4N4P - chains A and B of the 4 polymer chains in the assembly; structure by X-ray diffraction, 1.80 A resolution.

[Chain A (and B)]
Protein: Acylneuraminate lyase
Source organism: Mycoplasma synoviae
Notes: EC 4.1.3.3; chain B of this document is another copy of the same molecule, construct and numbering; everything in this record applies to it too
UniProtKB: Q4A6K4 (Q4A6K4_MYCS5); numbering as in UniProt (aligned over 1-296)
Chain sequence (296 residues; each row starts with the number of its first residue):
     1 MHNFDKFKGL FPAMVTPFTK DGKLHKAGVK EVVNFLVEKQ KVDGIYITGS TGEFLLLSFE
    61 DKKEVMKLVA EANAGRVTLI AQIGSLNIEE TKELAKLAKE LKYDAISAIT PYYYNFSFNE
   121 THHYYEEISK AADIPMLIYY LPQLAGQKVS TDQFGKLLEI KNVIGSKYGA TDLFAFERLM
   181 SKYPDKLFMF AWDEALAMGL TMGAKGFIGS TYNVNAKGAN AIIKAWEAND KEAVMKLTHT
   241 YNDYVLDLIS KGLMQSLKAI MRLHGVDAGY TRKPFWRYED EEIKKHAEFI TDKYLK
Not modelled in the structure: 143-148

[Interface between chain A and chain B]
Pairs across the interface - 50 pairs, chain A then chain B:
  L173(A) with L173(B), hydrophobic
  F174(A) with W192(B), hydrophobic; E194(B); N242(B); L246(B), hydrophobic
  E177(A) with T238(B); H239(B), salt bridge; N242(B), hydrogen bond
  R178(A) with H239(B), hydrogen bond (side chain-backbone); N242(B); D243(B), salt bridge; L246(B)
  S181(A) with H239(B)
  W192(A) with F174(B), hydrophobic
  E194(A) with F174(B)
  A197(A) with T201(B)
  M198(A) with L173(B), hydrophobic; M198(B); M202(B), hydrophobic
  L200(A) with M235(B)
  T201(A) with M198(B); T201(B), hydrogen bond; M235(B)
  M202(A) with M198(B), hydrophobic; T238(B); H239(B)
  G203(A) with M235(B)
  W226(A) with K231(B)
  N229(A) with N229(B); K231(B)
  K231(A) with W226(B), hydrogen bond (side chain-backbone); N229(B), hydrogen bond
  V234(A) with M202(B)
  M235(A) with L200(B); T201(B); M202(B), hydrophobic; G203(B)
  T238(A) with E177(B); M202(B)
  H239(A) with E177(B), salt bridge; R178(B), hydrogen bond (backbone-side chain); M180(B); S181(B); M202(B)
  N242(A) with F174(B); E177(B), hydrogen bond; R178(B)
  D243(A) with R178(B), salt bridge
  L246(A) with F174(B), hydrophobic; R178(B)
Also at the interface, not in a pair above, chain A (25 interface residues in all): M180, E227
Also at the interface, not in a pair above, chain B (25 interface residues in all): A197, E227, V234

[Summary]
The chain A/chain B interface involves 25 residues from each chain; the contacts include 7 hydrogen bonds and
4 salt bridges. Polar pairs include E177(A)-H239(B), R178(A)-D243(B) and E177(A)-N242(B).
Both chains are Acylneuraminate lyase (Mycoplasma synoviae). Entry 4N4P (Crystal Structure of
N-acetylneuraminate lyase from Mycoplasma synoviae, crystal form I) was determined by X-ray diffraction (same
publication as 4N4Q).
